Entry 6L4U (electron microscopy, 2.40 A resolution); this record covers chains 11 and 16 of the 28 polymer chains in the assembly.

# Chain 11
Protein: Fucoxanthin chlorophyll a/c-binding protein Lhcq13
Organism: Chaetoceros gracilis
Chain sequence (229 residues; row label = number of the first residue in the row):
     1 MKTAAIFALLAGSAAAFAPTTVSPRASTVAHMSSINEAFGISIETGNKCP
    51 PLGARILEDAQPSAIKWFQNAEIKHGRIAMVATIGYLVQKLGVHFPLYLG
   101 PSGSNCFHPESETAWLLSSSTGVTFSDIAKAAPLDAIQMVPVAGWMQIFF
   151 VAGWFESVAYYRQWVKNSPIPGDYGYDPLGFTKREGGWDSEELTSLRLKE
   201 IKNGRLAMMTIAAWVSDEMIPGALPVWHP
Unresolved in the structure: 1-33, 225-229

# Chain 16
Protein: Fucoxanthin chlorophyll a/c-binding protein Lhcq5
Organism: Chaetoceros gracilis
Chain sequence (218 residues; numbered 1 to 218; the number before each row is that of its first residue):
     1 MKIATLFLALASSAAAFAPSQQVRSMTNEKMKPRQARNNFALNMKVDEMP
    51 GATAPLGKFDPLNLATLGSESTLAWFRAAELKHSRVAMLATTGYLVQAAG
   101 IHFPGMLSSDVSFESLSAMKPLDAWDAVPEGGKNQIYFTIFLAEFITECK
   151 GTHYTKGGPLPTIVFPPIDFSTVNPEQLKTRQNRELNNGRLAMIAIMSFV
   201 AAANIPGSVPALAGNPMF
Unresolved in the structure: 1-44

# Interface between chain 11 and chain 16
Pairs across the interface (32):
  Tyr98(11) with Leu122(16), hydrogen bond (side chain-backbone); Trp125(16)
  Leu99(11) with Met197(16), hydrophobic; Asn204(16), hydrogen bond (backbone-side chain)
  Gly100(11) with Leu122(16); Asn204(16)
  Pro101(11) with Leu122(16); Asp123(16); Ala203(16); Asn204(16)
  Ser102(11) with Asp123(16), hydrogen bond; Asp126(16), hydrogen bond
  Asn105(11) with Asn204(16), hydrogen bond
  Phe107(11) with Asn204(16); Ile205(16), hydrophobic
  His108(11) with Asn204(16), hydrogen bond (side chain-backbone)
  Glu112(11) with Asp126(16)
  Leu179(11) with Ser71(16); Thr72(16), hydrogen bond (backbone-side chain); Trp75(16)
  Gly180(11) with Ser69(16), hydrogen bond (backbone-side chain); Thr72(16), hydrogen bond (backbone-side chain)
  Phe181(11) with Leu67(16), hydrophobic; Gly68(16); Thr72(16), hydrogen bond (backbone-side chain)
  Lys183(11) with Ser69(16)
  Arg184(11) with Thr66(16), hydrogen bond (side chain-backbone); Leu67(16); Gly68(16)
  Glu192(11) with Thr66(16); Leu67(16)
  Leu196(11) with Leu67(16), hydrophobic
Interface residues without a listed pair, chain 16 (17 interface residues in all): Phe76, Val200

# Overview
Chain 11 and chain 16 form an interface of 16 and 17 residues respectively, with 11 hydrogen bonds. Polar
contacts include Tyr98(11)-Leu122(16), Leu99(11)-Asn204(16) and Ser102(11)-Asp123(16).
Here chain 11 is Fucoxanthin chlorophyll a/c-binding protein Lhcq13 and chain 16 is Fucoxanthin chlorophyll
a/c-binding protein Lhcq5, both from Chaetoceros gracilis. Entry 6L4U (Structure of the PSI-FCPI supercomplex
from diatom) was determined by electron microscopy (same publication as 6L4T).
